Entry 8Q3E (X-ray diffraction, 2.17 A resolution); this record covers chains FFF and III of the 11 polymer chains in the assembly.

[Chain FFF]
Protein: Histone H4
From: Homo sapiens
Reference sequence: P62805 (H4_HUMAN); residues 16-102 here correspond to UniProt positions 17-103 (UniProt number = residue number + 1)
Chain sequence (87 residues; each row starts with the number of its first residue):
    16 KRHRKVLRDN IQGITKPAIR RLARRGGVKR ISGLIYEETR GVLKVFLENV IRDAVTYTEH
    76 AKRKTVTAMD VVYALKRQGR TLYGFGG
UniProt features mapped onto this chain:
  - DNA-binding region: Lys16 to Lys20
  - modified residue: Lys16 (N6-(2-hydroxyisobutyryl)lysine), Lys20 (N6,N6,N6-trimethyllysine), Lys31 (N6-(2-hydroxyisobutyryl)lysine), Lys44 (N6-(2-hydroxyisobutyryl)lysine), Ser47 (Phosphoserine), Tyr51 (Phosphotyrosine), Lys59 (N6-(2-hydroxyisobutyryl)lysine), Lys77 (N6-(2-hydroxyisobutyryl)lysine), Lys79 (N6-(2-hydroxyisobutyryl)lysine), Thr80 (Phosphothreonine), Tyr88 (Phosphotyrosine), Lys91 (N6-(2-hydroxyisobutyryl)lysine)
  - cross-link (Glycyl lysine isopeptide (Lys-Gly)): Lys20 (interchain with G-Cter in SUMO2), Lys31 (interchain with G-Cter in SUMO2), Lys59 (interchain with G-Cter in SUMO2), Lys79 (interchain with G-Cter in SUMO2), Lys91 (interchain with G-Cter in SUMO2)

[Chain III]
Molecule: 145-nt DNA strand
From: Homo sapiens
Sequence (145 nucleotides; row label = number of the first residue in the row; numbers below 1 keep their minus sign (DA-72 is residue -72)):
   -72 ATCAATATCC ACCTGCAGAT ACTACCAAAA GTGTATTTGG AAACTGCTCC ATCAAAAGGC
   -12 ATGTTCAGCT GAATCAGCTG AACATGCCTT TTGATGGAGC AGTTTCCAAA TACACTTTTG
    48 GTAGTATCTG CAGGTGGATA TTGAT

[Interface between chain FFF and chain III]
Residue-residue contacts (12):
  Arg35(FFF) - DA8(III)  salt bridge to the phosphate
  Arg45(FFF) - DT6(III)  base contact
  Arg45(FFF) - DG7(III)  hydrogen bond to the sugar
  Arg45(FFF) - DA8(III)  phosphate contact
  Ile46(FFF) - DG7(III)  sugar contact
  Ile46(FFF) - DA8(III)  hydrogen bond to the phosphate
  Ser47(FFF) - DG7(III)  phosphate contact
  Gly48(FFF) - DG7(III)  hydrogen bond to the phosphate
  Arg78(FFF) - DA28(III)  sugar contact
  Lys79(FFF) - DC27(III)  salt bridge to the phosphate
  Lys79(FFF) - DA28(III)  hydrogen bond to the phosphate
  Thr80(FFF) - DA28(III)  hydrogen bond to the phosphate
Other interface residues (no listed pair), chain FFF (10 interface residues in all): Arg39, Lys44
Other interface residues (no listed pair), chain III (7 interface residues in all): DA9, DG29

[In short]
The interface between chain FFF and chain III involves 10 residues on one side and 7 on the other; the
contacts include 5 hydrogen bonds and 2 salt bridges. Polar pairs include Arg45(FFF)-DG7(III),
Ile46(FFF)-DA8(III) and Gly48(FFF)-DG7(III).
Chain FFF is Histone H4 and chain III is a 145-nt DNA strand, both from Homo sapiens; the structure, High
Resolution Structure of Nucleosome Core with Bound Foamy Virus GAG Peptide, was determined by X-ray
diffraction (same publication as 8Q36, 8Q3M and 8Q3X).
